Entry 821P (X-ray diffraction, 1.50 A resolution); this record covers chain A.

== Chain A ==
Protein: C-H-ras P21 protein
Organism: Homo sapiens
UniProtKB: P01112 (RASH_HUMAN); residue numbers follow UniProt; this construct covers 1-166
Amino-acid sequence (166 residues; each row starts with the number of its first residue):
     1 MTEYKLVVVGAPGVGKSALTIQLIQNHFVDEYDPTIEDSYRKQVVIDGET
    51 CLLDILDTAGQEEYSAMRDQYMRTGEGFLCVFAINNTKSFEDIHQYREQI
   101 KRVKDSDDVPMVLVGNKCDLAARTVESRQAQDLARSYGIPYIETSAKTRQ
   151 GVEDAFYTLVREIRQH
Differences from the reference sequence: engineered mutation Pro12 (Gly in P01112)
Bound ions: Mg2+: Ser17, Thr35 (together with GMP-PNP)
Residues lining bound ligands: GMP-PNP (GNP; phosphoaminophosphonic acid-guanylate ester): Ala11, Pro12, Gly13, Val14, Gly15, Lys16, Ser17, Ala18, Phe28, Val29, Asp30, Glu31, Asp33, Pro34, Thr35, Thr58, Ala59, Gly60, Asn116, Lys117, Asp119, Leu120, Ser145, Ala146, Lys147
UniProt features mapped onto this chain:
  - region: His166 (Hypervariable region)
  - motif: Tyr32 to Tyr40 (Effector region)
  - binding site (GTP): Gly13 to Ala18, Val29 to Thr35, Ala59, Gly60, Asn116 to Asp119, Ser145 to Lys147
  - modified residue: Met1 (N-acetylmethionine), Thr2 (N-acetylthreonine), Cys118 (S-nitrosocysteine)
  - glycosylation: Thr35 (Microbial infection: O-linked (Glc) threonine)
  - natural variant: Gly13 (G13C: In CSTLO; G13D: In CSTLO; G13R: In SFM), Gln22 (Q22K: In CMEMS), Glu37 (E37EE: In CSTLO), Thr58 (T58I: In CSTLO), Gln61 (Q61K: In NMTC2; Q61L: In melanoma), Glu63 (E63K: In CMEMS), Ser89 (S89C: Found in a patient with severe fetal hydrops and pleural effusion; uncertain significance), Lys117 (K117R: In CSTLO), Ala146 (A146T: In CSTLO; A146V: In CSTLO)
  - mutagenesis: Ser17 (S17N: Dominant negative. Prevents PLCE1 EGF-induced recruitment to plasma membrane. No effect on subcellular location of isoform 2), Asn26 (N26G: Loss of interaction with PLCE1; when associated with V-12), Val29 (V29A: No effect on interaction with PLCE1; when associated with V-12), Tyr32 (Y32F: Loss of interaction and recruitment to plasma membrane of PLCE1; when associated with V-12), Pro34 (P34G: No effect on interaction with PLCE1; when associated with V-12), Thr35 (T35S: Loss of interaction with PLCE1; when associated with V-12), Glu37 (E37G: No effect on interaction with PLCE1; when associated with V-12), Asp38 (D38N: No effect on interaction with PLCE1; when associated with V-12), Ser39 (S39C: No effect on interaction with PLCE1; when associated with V-12), Ala59 (A59T: Loss of GTPase activity and creation of an autophosphorylation site), Gln61 (Q61I: Moderately increased transformation of cultured cell lines; Q61R: Promotes interaction with SHOC2 and PP1C; Q61V: Strongly increased transformation of cultured cell lines), Ala83 (A83T: GTP-binding activity reduced by factor of 30), 4 further mutagenesis entries in UniProt

== Summary ==
Bound to chain A: GMP-PNP. Ser17 and Thr35 coordinate Mg2+. From UniProt: 22 GTP-binding residues and 17
mutagenesis sites.
Chain A is C-H-ras P21 protein (Homo sapiens); the structure, Three-dimensional structures and properties of a
transforming and a nontransforming glycine-12 mutant of P21H-ras, was determined by X-ray diffraction,
deposited together with 1AGP.
